1CXF - chain A; structure by X-ray diffraction, 2.10 A resolution.

[Chain A]
Name: Cyclodextrin glycosyltransferase
Source organism: Bacillus circulans
Notes: EC 2.4.1.19; engineered mutation(s): D229N, E257Q
UniProtKB: P43379 (CDGU_BACCI); residues 1-686 here correspond to UniProt positions 28-713 (UniProt number = residue number + 27)
Chain sequence (686 residues; each row starts with the number of its first residue):
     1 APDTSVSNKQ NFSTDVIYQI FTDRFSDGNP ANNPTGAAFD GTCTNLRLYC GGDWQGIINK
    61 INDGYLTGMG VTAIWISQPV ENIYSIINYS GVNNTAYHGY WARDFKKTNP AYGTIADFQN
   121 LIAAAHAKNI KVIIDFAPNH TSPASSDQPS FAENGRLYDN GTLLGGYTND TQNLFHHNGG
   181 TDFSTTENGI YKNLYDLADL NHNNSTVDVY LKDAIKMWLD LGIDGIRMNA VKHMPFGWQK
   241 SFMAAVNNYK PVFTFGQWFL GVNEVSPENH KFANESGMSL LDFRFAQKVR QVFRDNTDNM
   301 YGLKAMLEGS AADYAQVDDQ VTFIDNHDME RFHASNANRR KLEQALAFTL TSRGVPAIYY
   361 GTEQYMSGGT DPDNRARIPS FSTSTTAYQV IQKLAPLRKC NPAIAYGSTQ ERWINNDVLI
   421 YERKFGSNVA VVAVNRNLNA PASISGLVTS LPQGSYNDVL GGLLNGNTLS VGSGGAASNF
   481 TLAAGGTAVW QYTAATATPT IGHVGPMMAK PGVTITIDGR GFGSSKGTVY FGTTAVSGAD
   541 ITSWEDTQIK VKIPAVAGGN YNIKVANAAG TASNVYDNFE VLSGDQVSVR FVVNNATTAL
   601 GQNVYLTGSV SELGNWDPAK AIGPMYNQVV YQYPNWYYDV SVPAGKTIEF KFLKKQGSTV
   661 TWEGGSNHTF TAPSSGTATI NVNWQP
Disulfide bonds: Cys43-Cys50
Construct notes: conflict Asn229 (Asp256 in P43379), Gln257 (Glu284 in P43379)
Metal / ion sites: Ca2+ site 1: Asp27, Asn29, Asn32, Asn33, Gly51, Asp53; Ca2+ site 2: Asn139, Ile190, Asp199, His233
Curated features (UniProtKB/Swiss-Prot):
  - binding site (Ca(2+)): Asp27, Asn29, Asn32, Asn33, Gly51, Asp53, Asn139, Ile190, Asp199, His233, Ala315, Asp577
  - binding site (substrate): Tyr100, Trp101, His140, Ser145 to Asp147, Asn193 to Asp196, Arg227, Lys232, His233, His327, Asp371, Arg375
  - site: Asp328 (Transition state stabilizer)
Reported in the primary citation:
  - binding site for alpha-D-glucopyranose: Tyr195, Ser384, Thr598, Ala599, Leu600, Gly601, Trp616, Asn627, Gln628, Tyr633, Lys651, Trp662, Asn667
  - catalytic residues: Asp328 (proposed by the authors, not directly observed)
  - mutagenesis - D328N (4,000-60,000-fold): decreased catalytic activity

[Overview]
The Ca2+ site 1 is built by Asp27, Asn29, Asn32, Asn33, Gly51 and Asp53. The Ca2+ site 2 is built by Asn139,
Ile190, Asp199 and His233. Curated annotation (UniProt) lists 12 Ca2+-binding residues and 16
substrate-binding residues. The paper reports the catalytic residue Asp328; D328N reduces catalytic activity.
Chain A is Cyclodextrin glycosyltransferase (Bacillus circulans); the structure, Complex of a (D229N/E257Q)
double mutant cgtase from bacillus circulans strain 251 with maltotetraose at 120 ..., was determined by X-ray
diffraction (same publication as 1CXE, 1CXH and 1CXI).
